Entry 4CRX (X-ray diffraction, 2.20 A resolution); this record covers chains C and B of the 4 polymer chains in the assembly.

== Chain C ==
Molecule: 35 NUCLEOTIDE CRE RECOGNITION SITE (35-nt DNA)
Sequence (35 nucleotides; numbered 1 to 35; the number before each row is that of its first residue):
     1 TATAACTTCGTATAGCATATGCTATACGAAGTTAT

== Chain B ==
Molecule: Protein (cre recombinase)
Source organism: Enterobacteria phage P1
Reference sequence: P06956 (RECR_BPP1); residues 20-341 here correspond to UniProt positions 1-322 (UniProt number = residue number - 19)
Sequence (322 residues; numbered 20 to 341; the number before each row is that of its first residue):
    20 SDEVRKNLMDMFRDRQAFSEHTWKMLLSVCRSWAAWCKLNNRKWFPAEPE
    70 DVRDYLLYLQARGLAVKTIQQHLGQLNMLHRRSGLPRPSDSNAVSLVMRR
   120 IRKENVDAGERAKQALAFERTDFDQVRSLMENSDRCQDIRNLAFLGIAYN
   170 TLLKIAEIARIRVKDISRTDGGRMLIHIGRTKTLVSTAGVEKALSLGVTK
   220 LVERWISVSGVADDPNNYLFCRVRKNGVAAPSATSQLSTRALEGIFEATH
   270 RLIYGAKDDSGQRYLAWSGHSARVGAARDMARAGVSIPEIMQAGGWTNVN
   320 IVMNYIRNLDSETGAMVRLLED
Construct notes: engineered mutation Lys173 (Arg154 in P06956)
Curated features (UniProtKB/Swiss-Prot):
  - active site: Arg192
From the paper describing this entry:
  - catalytic residues: Tyr324 (citing earlier work)
  - mutagenesis - Y324F: abolished catalytic activity (citing earlier work)
  - binding site for 35 NUCLEOTIDE CRE RECOGNITION SITE (35-nt DNA): Lys86
  - catalytic residues: His289, Arg292, Trp315 (by similarity / conservation)
  - catalytic residues: Lys201
  - mutagenesis - R173K: abolished catalytic activity

== Chain C / chain B interface ==
Pairs across the interface (55):
  DT3(C) - Lys244(B)  hydrogen bond to the base
  DA4(C) - Lys244(B)  phosphate contact
  DA5(C) - Arg154(B)  salt bridge to the phosphate
  DA5(C) - Gln156(B)  phosphate contact
  DA5(C) - Val242(B)  sugar contact
  DA5(C) - Arg243(B)  sugar contact
  DA5(C) - Lys244(B)  sugar contact
  DC6(C) - Gln156(B)  hydrogen bond to the phosphate
  DC6(C) - Arg159(B)  salt bridge to the phosphate
  DC6(C) - Arg241(B)  phosphate contact
  DC6(C) - Val242(B)  hydrogen bond to the phosphate
  DC6(C) - Leu256(B)  phosphate contact
  DT7(C) - Arg241(B)  phosphate contact
  DT7(C) - Gln255(B)  phosphate contact
  DT7(C) - Leu256(B)  phosphate contact
  DT7(C) - Ser257(B)  hydrogen bond to the phosphate
  DT7(C) - Ala260(B)  phosphate contact
  DT8(C) - Ser257(B)  base contact
  DT8(C) - Arg259(B)  base contact
  DC9(C) - Arg259(B)  base contact
  DG10(C) - Arg50(B)  sugar contact
  DT11(C) - Ser47(B)  hydrogen bond to the phosphate
  DT11(C) - Arg50(B)  salt bridge to the phosphate
  DA12(C) - Met44(B)  base contact
  DA12(C) - Arg81(B)  salt bridge to the phosphate
  DA12(C) - Leu83(B)  phosphate contact
  DA12(C) - Thr87(B)  sugar contact
  DA12(C) - Arg282(B)  hydrogen bond to the base
  DT13(C) - Met44(B)  base contact
  DT13(C) - Leu83(B)  phosphate contact
  DT13(C) - Ala84(B)  hydrogen bond to the phosphate
  DT13(C) - Thr87(B)  hydrogen bond to the phosphate
  DT13(C) - Gln90(B)  base contact
  DT13(C) - Arg282(B)  hydrogen bond to the sugar
  DA14(C) - Lys86(B)  base contact
  DA14(C) - Ala131(B)  phosphate contact
  DA14(C) - Lys132(B)  hydrogen bond to the phosphate
  DA14(C) - Tyr283(B)  sugar contact
  DG15(C) - Lys86(B)  hydrogen bond to the base
  DG15(C) - Lys173(B)  phosphate contact
  DG15(C) - Lys201(B)  hydrogen bond to the base
  DG15(C) - His289(B)  sugar contact
  DG15(C) - Ile320(B)  sugar contact
  DG15(C) - Tyr324(B)  hydrogen bond to the phosphate
  DC16(C) - Lys86(B)  base contact
  DC16(C) - Lys173(B)  salt bridge to the phosphate
  DC16(C) - Lys201(B)  sugar contact
  DC16(C) - Arg292(B)  salt bridge to the phosphate
  DC16(C) - Trp315(B)  hydrogen bond to the phosphate
  DC16(C) - Ile320(B)  phosphate contact
  DA17(C) - Thr202(B)  phosphate contact
  DA17(C) - Thr316(B)  hydrogen bond to the phosphate
  DC22(C) - Arg118(B)  hydrogen bond to the phosphate
  DT23(C) - Arg118(B)  salt bridge to the phosphate
  DT23(C) - Lys122(B)  salt bridge to the phosphate
Interface residues without a listed pair, chain C (18 interface residues in all): DA2
Interface residues without a listed pair, chain B (39 interface residues in all): Gln133, Gly314, Asn317

== Summary ==
The interface between chain C and chain B involves 18 residues on one side and 39 on the other; the contacts
include 16 hydrogen bonds and 8 salt bridges. Polar contacts include DT3(C)-Lys244(B), DA12(C)-Arg282(B) and
DG15(C)-Lys86(B). From the paper: catalytic residues Tyr324(B), His289(B) and Arg292(B) among others; Y324F
and R173K of chain B abolish catalytic activity.
Here chain C is 35 NUCLEOTIDE CRE RECOGNITION SITE (35-nt DNA) and chain B is Protein (cre recombinase)
(Enterobacteria phage P1). Entry 4CRX (Asymmetric DNA-bending in the cre-loxp site-specific recombination
synapse) was determined by X-ray diffraction, deposited together with 5CRX.
